PDB entry 7DUR | electron microscopy, 3.30 A resolution | chains A and B of the 5 polymer chains in the assembly

Chain A:
Name: Guanine nucleotide-binding protein G(s) subunit alpha isoforms short
From: Homo sapiens
UniProtKB: P63092 (GNAS2_HUMAN); residue numbers follow UniProt; this construct covers 1-394
Chain sequence (394 residues; numbered 1 to 394; the number before each row is that of its first residue):
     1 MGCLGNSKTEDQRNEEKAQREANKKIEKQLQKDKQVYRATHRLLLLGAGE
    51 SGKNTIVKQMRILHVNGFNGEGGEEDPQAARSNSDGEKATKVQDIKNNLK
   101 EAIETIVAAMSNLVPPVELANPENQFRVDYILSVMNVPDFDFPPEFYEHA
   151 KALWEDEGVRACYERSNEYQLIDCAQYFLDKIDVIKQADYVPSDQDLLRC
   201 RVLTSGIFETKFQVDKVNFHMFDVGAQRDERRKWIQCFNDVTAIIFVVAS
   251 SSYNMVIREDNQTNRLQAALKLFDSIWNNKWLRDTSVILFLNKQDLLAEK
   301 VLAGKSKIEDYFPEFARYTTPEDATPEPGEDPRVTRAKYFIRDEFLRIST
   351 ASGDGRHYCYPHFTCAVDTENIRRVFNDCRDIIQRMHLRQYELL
Not modelled in the structure: 1-10, 65-206, 255-261
Construct notes: engineered mutation Asn54 (Ser in P63092), Ala226 (Gly in P63092), Ala268 (Glu in P63092), Lys271 (Asn in P63092), Asp274 (Lys in P63092), Lys280 (Arg in P63092), Asp284 (Thr in P63092), Thr285 (Ile in P63092)

Chain B:
Name: Guanine nucleotide-binding protein G(I)/G(S)/G(T) subunit beta-1
From: Rattus norvegicus
UniProtKB: P54311 (GBB1_RAT); residues 2-340 here = UniProt positions 2-340
Chain sequence (345 residues; row label = number of the first residue in the row; numbers below 1 keep their minus sign (Met-4 is residue -4)):
    -4 MGSLLQSELDQLRQEAEQLKNQIRDARKACADATLSQITNNIDPVGRIQM
    46 RTRRTLRGHLAKIYAMHWGTDSRLLVSASQDGKLIIWDSYTTNKVHAIPL
    96 RSSWVMTCAYAPSGNYVACGGLDNICSIYNLKTREGNVRVSRELAGHTGY
   146 LSCCRFLDDNQIVTSSGDTTCALWDIETGQQTTTFTGHTGDVMSLSLAPD
   196 TRLFVSGACDASAKLWDVREGMCRQTFTGHESDINAICFFPNGNAFATGS
   246 DDATCRLFDLRADQELMTYSHDNIICGITSVSFSKSGRLLLAGYDDFNCN
   296 VWDALKADRAGVLAGHDNRVSCLGVTDDGMAVATGSWDSFLKIWN
Not modelled in the structure: -4 to 2
Construct notes: initiating methionine (-4); expression tag (-3 to 1)
UniProt features mapped onto this chain:
  - modified residue: Ser2 (N-acetylserine), His266 (Phosphohistidine)

Interface between chain A and chain B:
Residue-residue contacts (61):
  Gln19(A) - Arg68(B)
  Gln19(A) - Asp83(B)  hydrogen bond
  Gln19(A) - Thr86(B)  hydrogen bond
  Gln19(A) - Asn88(B)  hydrogen bond
  Arg20(A) - Asn88(B)
  Asn23(A) - Thr87(B)
  Asn23(A) - Asn88(B)  hydrogen bond
  Asn23(A) - Lys89(B)  hydrogen bond (side chain-backbone)
  Ile26(A) - Lys89(B)
  Ile26(A) - Val90(B)
  Ile26(A) - His91(B)
  Ile26(A) - Ala92(B)  hydrophobic
  Glu27(A) - Lys89(B)
  Leu30(A) - Gly53(B)
  Leu30(A) - Ile80(B)  hydrophobic
  Leu30(A) - Lys89(B)
  Asp33(A) - Lys78(B)  salt bridge
  Lys34(A) - Leu55(B)
  Tyr37(A) - Leu55(B)
  Tyr37(A) - Ala56(B)
  Tyr37(A) - Asp76(B)
  Ile207(A) - Trp99(B)
  Ile207(A) - Leu117(B)  hydrogen bond (backbone-backbone)
  Phe222(A) - Trp99(B)
  Ala226(A) - Asn119(B)
  Ala226(A) - Thr143(B)
  Gln227(A) - Leu117(B)  hydrogen bond (side chain-backbone)
  Gln227(A) - Asn119(B)  hydrogen bond
  Gln227(A) - Tyr145(B)  hydrogen bond (side chain-backbone)
  Arg228(A) - Gly162(B)
  Arg228(A) - Thr164(B)
  Arg228(A) - Thr184(B)  hydrogen bond (side chain-backbone)
  Arg228(A) - Asp186(B)  salt bridge
  Glu230(A) - Asp186(B)
  Arg232(A) - Cys204(B)
  Arg232(A) - Asp228(B)  salt bridge
  Lys233(A) - Tyr145(B)
  Lys233(A) - Cys204(B)
  Lys233(A) - Asp228(B)  salt bridge
  Lys233(A) - Asn230(B)  hydrogen bond
  Lys233(A) - Asp246(B)  salt bridge
  Trp234(A) - Leu117(B)  hydrophobic
  Gln236(A) - Tyr59(B)  hydrogen bond (backbone-side chain)
  Gln236(A) - Asp246(B)
  Gln236(A) - Arg314(B)  hydrogen bond
  Gln236(A) - Trp332(B)
  Cys237(A) - Lys57(B)
  Cys237(A) - Tyr59(B)  hydrogen bond (backbone-side chain)
  Cys237(A) - Trp99(B)
  Cys237(A) - Met101(B)  hydrophobic
  Phe238(A) - Trp99(B)  hydrophobic
  Phe238(A) - Leu117(B)  hydrophobic
  Asn239(A) - Trp332(B)
  Asp240(A) - Lys57(B)  salt bridge
  Asp240(A) - Gln75(B)
  Asp240(A) - Trp99(B)
  Val241(A) - Trp99(B)  hydrophobic
  Lys280(A) - Asp290(B)  salt bridge
  Trp281(A) - Asp290(B)
  Trp281(A) - Arg314(B)
  Trp281(A) - Trp332(B)  hydrophobic
Other interface residues (no listed pair), chain A (29 interface residues in all): Glu16, Ala22, Arg42
Other interface residues (no listed pair), chain B (42 interface residues in all): Asp118, Gly144, Gly185, Met188, Ile270, Cys271, Gly272

Summary:
Chain A and chain B form an interface of 29 and 42 residues respectively, with 14 hydrogen bonds and 7 salt
bridges. Among the polar pairs are Asp33(A)-Lys78(B), Arg228(A)-Asp186(B) and Arg232(A)-Asp228(B).
Here chain A is Guanine nucleotide-binding protein G(s) subunit alpha isoforms short (Homo sapiens) and chain
B is Guanine nucleotide-binding protein G(I)/G(S)/G(T) subunit beta-1 (Rattus norvegicus). Entry 7DUR (Cryo-EM
structure of the compound 2-bound human GLP-1 receptor-Gs complex) was determined by electron microscopy (same
publication as 7EVM, 7DUQ and 7E14).
